PDB entry 7AQY | X-ray diffraction, 1.90 A resolution | chains A and D of the 4 polymer chains in the assembly

Chain A:
Molecule: Variant surface glycoprotein MITAT 1.2
Source organism: Trypanosoma brucei brucei
UniProtKB: P26332 (VSM2_TRYBB); numbering as in UniProt (aligned over 27-390)
Amino-acid sequence (364 residues; row label = number of the first residue in the row):
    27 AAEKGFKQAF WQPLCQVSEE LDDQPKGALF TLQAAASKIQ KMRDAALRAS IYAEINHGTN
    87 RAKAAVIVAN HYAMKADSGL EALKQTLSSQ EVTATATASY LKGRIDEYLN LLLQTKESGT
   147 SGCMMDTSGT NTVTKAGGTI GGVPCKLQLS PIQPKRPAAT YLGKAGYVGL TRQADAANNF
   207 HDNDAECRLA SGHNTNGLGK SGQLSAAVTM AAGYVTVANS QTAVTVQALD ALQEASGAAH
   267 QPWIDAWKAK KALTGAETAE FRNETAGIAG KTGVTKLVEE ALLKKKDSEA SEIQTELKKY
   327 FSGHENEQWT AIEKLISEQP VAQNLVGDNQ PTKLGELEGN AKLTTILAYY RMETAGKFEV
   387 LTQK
Disordered / not traced: 353-356, 385-390
Curated features (UniProtKB/Swiss-Prot):
  - glycosylation: Asn289 (N-linked (GlcNAc...) asparagine)
Disulfides: Cys41-Cys171, Cys149-Cys213
Covalent attachments: glycan linked to Asn289

Chain D:
Molecule: Nanobody VSG2(NB11)
Source organism: Lama glama
Notes: antibody fragment or engineered binder
Amino-acid sequence (132 residues; row label = number of the first residue in the row):
     1 QVQLQESGGG LVQAGGSLTL SCAVSGLTFS NYAMGWFRQA PGKEREFVAA ITWDGGNTYY
    61 TDSVKGRFTI SRDNAKNTVF LQMNSLKPED TAVYYCAAKL LGSSRYELAL AGYDYWGQGT
   121 QVTVSSHHHH HH
Disordered / not traced: 128-132
Disulfides: Cys22-Cys96

Chain A / chain D interface:
Residue-residue contacts (42):
  Met100(A) - Leu101(D)
  Lys101(A) - Leu100(D)
  Ser104(A) - Asn31(D)  hydrogen bond (backbone-side chain)
  Ser104(A) - Leu100(D)
  Ser104(A) - Leu101(D)
  Glu107(A) - Asn31(D)
  Ala108(A) - Thr28(D)
  Ala108(A) - Asn31(D)
  Gln111(A) - Thr28(D)
  Gln111(A) - Ser30(D)  hydrogen bond
  Thr112(A) - Leu27(D)
  Thr112(A) - Thr28(D)  hydrogen bond
  Gln116(A) - Gly26(D)
  Lys277(A) - Gln1(D)
  Ala278(A) - Gln1(D)
  Leu279(A) - Gln1(D)
  Thr280(A) - Gln1(D)
  Thr280(A) - Gly26(D)
  Thr284(A) - Leu27(D)
  Thr284(A) - Tyr115(D)
  Ala285(A) - Tyr32(D)  hydrogen bond (backbone-side chain)
  Ala285(A) - Leu100(D)
  Ala285(A) - Asp114(D)
  Ala285(A) - Tyr115(D)  hydrogen bond (backbone-side chain)
  Glu286(A) - Asn31(D)  hydrogen bond
  Glu286(A) - Tyr32(D)  hydrogen bond
  Glu286(A) - Leu100(D)
  Ala295(A) - Tyr106(D)  hydrophobic
  Gly296(A) - Lys99(D)  hydrogen bond (backbone-side chain)
  Gly296(A) - Tyr106(D)
  Gly296(A) - Glu107(D)
  Gly296(A) - Ala111(D)
  Thr298(A) - Leu100(D)
  Thr298(A) - Leu101(D)
  Thr301(A) - Ser104(D)
  Thr301(A) - Tyr106(D)
  Lys302(A) - Ser103(D)
  Lys302(A) - Ser104(D)
  Asp313(A) - Tyr59(D)
  Asp313(A) - Arg105(D)  salt bridge
  Ala316(A) - Tyr106(D)  hydrophobic
  Gln320(A) - Tyr106(D)
Interface residues without a listed pair, chain A (25 interface residues in all): Lys297, Gly299
Interface residues without a listed pair, chain D (20 interface residues in all): Val2
The authors on this interface:
  - epitope / paratope residues, chain A: Gln111(A), Thr112(A), Ala285(A), Glu286(A), Thr301(A), Asp313(A)
  - epitope / paratope residues, chain D: Thr28(D), Ser30(D), Asn31(D), Leu100(D), Leu101(D), Ser103(D)

Summary:
Chain A and chain D form an interface of 25 and 20 residues respectively; the contacts include 8 hydrogen
bonds and 1 salt bridge. Polar pairs include Asp313(A)-Arg105(D), Ser104(A)-Asn31(D) and Gln111(A)-Ser30(D).
The paper reports epitope/paratope residues Gln111(A), Thr112(A) and Thr28(D) among others.
Here chain A is Variant surface glycoprotein MITAT 1.2 (Trypanosoma brucei brucei) and chain D is Nanobody
VSG2(NB11) (Lama glama). Entry 7AQY (Co-Crystal Structure of Variant Surface Glycoprotein VSG2 in complex with
Nanobody VSG2(NB11)) was determined by X-ray diffraction together with 7AQX, 7AQZ and 7AR0 from the same
study.
